Entry 9GFK (X-ray diffraction, 1.84 A resolution); this record covers chains A and B of the 8 polymer chains in the assembly.

[Chain A (and B)]
Protein: E3 ubiquitin-protein ligase Mdm2
Source organism: Homo sapiens
Notes: EC 6.3.2.-; fragment: truncated n-terminal domain; chain B of this document is another copy of the same molecule, construct and numbering; everything in this record applies to it too
Reference sequence: Q00987 (MDM2_HUMAN); numbering as in UniProt (aligned over 17-111)
Amino-acid sequence (96 residues; row label = number of the first residue in the row):
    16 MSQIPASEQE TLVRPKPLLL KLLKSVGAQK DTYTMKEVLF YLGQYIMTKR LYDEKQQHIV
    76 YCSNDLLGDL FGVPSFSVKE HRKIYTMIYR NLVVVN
Unresolved in the structure: 16 (chain B: fully traced)
Sequence notes: initiating methionine (16)
Curated features (UniProtKB/Swiss-Prot):
  - mutagenesis: Gly58 (G58A: No effect on its ability to induce apoptosis)

[How chain A and chain B interact]
Pairs across the interface (13):
  Ala21(A) - His96(B)  hydrogen bond (backbone-side chain)
  Ser22(A) - His96(B)
  Glu23(A) - His96(B)
  Glu23(A) - Arg97(B)  salt bridge
  Glu23(A) - Tyr100(B)
  His96(A) - Ala21(B)  hydrogen bond (side chain-backbone)
  His96(A) - Ser22(B)
  His96(A) - Glu23(B)
  Arg97(A) - Tyr104(B)
  Arg97(A) - Val109(B)
  Tyr100(A) - Glu23(B)
  Tyr100(A) - Arg97(B)
  Tyr104(A) - Arg97(B)
Interface residues without a listed pair, chain A (9 interface residues in all): Thr26, Asn111
Interface residues without a listed pair, chain B (10 interface residues in all): Thr26, Glu95

[In short]
Chain A and chain B form an interface of 9 and 10 residues respectively, with 2 hydrogen bonds and 1 salt
bridge. Polar pairs include Glu23(A)-Arg97(B) and Ala21(A)-His96(B). Curated annotation (UniProt) lists one
mutagenesis site on chain A.
Chain A and chain B are both E3 ubiquitin-protein ligase Mdm2 (Homo sapiens); the structure, human MDM2
complex with stapled foldamer, was determined by X-ray diffraction (same publication as 9FQL).
